PDB entry 6L35 | electron microscopy, 3.23 A resolution | chains C and D of the 17 polymer chains in the assembly

[Chain C]
Molecule: Photosystem I iron-sulfur center
Organism: Physcomitrium patens
Notes: EC 1.97.1.12
UniProt: Q6YXQ2 (PSAC_PHYPA); residue numbers follow UniProt; this construct covers 2-81
Amino-acid sequence (80 residues; each row starts with the number of its first residue):
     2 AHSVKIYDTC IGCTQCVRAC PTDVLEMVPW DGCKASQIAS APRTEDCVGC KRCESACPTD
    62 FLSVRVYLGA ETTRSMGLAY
Bound ions: 4Fe-4S cluster Fe near C14 (its only coordinating residue here)
Small-molecule neighbours:
  - 4Fe-4S cluster (SF4), molecule 1: C11, I12, G13, C14, T15, Q16, C17, M28, A40, C58, P59, T60, S64, V65
  - 4Fe-4S cluster (SF4), molecule 2: C21, P22, T23, V25, L26, C48, V49, G50, C51, K52, R53, C54, V67

[Chain D]
Molecule: Predicted protein PsaD
Organism: Physcomitrium patens
UniProt: A9SRC8 (A9SRC8_PHYPA); residues 77-217 here correspond to UniProt positions 26-166 (UniProt number = residue number - 51)
Amino-acid sequence (141 residues; numbered 77 to 217; the number before each row is that of its first residue):
    77 TPPTLNADTP APIFGGSTGG LLRKAQVEEF YVITWESPKE QIFEMPTGGA AIMRSGPNLL
   137 KLARKEQCLA LGARLRTKFK IQYQFYRVFP NGEVQYLHPK DGVYPEKVNA GRSPVGVNNR
   197 SIGKNANPAE LKFAHKQAYD L

[How chain C and chain D interact]
Contacting residue pairs - 64 pairs, chain C then chain D:
  K6(C) - G192(D)
  K6(C) - N194(D)
  K6(C) - Y215(D)
  K6(C) - D216(D)  salt bridge
  I7(C) - V191(D)
  I7(C) - G192(D)  hydrogen bond (backbone-backbone)
  I7(C) - V193(D)
  I7(C) - N194(D)  hydrogen bond (backbone-backbone)
  Y8(C) - N194(D)
  Y8(C) - R196(D)
  Y8(C) - I198(D)  hydrophobic
  Y8(C) - N201(D)  hydrogen bond
  Y8(C) - Y215(D)
  D9(C) - N194(D)  hydrogen bond (backbone-backbone)
  D9(C) - N195(D)
  D9(C) - R196(D)  hydrogen bond (side chain-backbone)
  D9(C) - S197(D)  hydrogen bond (side chain-backbone)
  V18(C) - P181(D)
  V18(C) - E182(D)
  R19(C) - E182(D)
  C21(C) - L145(D)
  P22(C) - E142(D)
  P22(C) - L145(D)
  T23(C) - K141(D)  hydrogen bond (backbone-side chain)
  T23(C) - L145(D)
  D24(C) - K141(D)
  D24(C) - L145(D)
  D24(C) - H174(D)  salt bridge
  D24(C) - P181(D)
  L26(C) - P181(D)
  E27(C) - P181(D)
  E27(C) - R188(D)  salt bridge
  M28(C) - P181(D)  hydrogen bond (backbone-backbone)
  M28(C) - E182(D)
  M28(C) - R188(D)  hydrogen bond (backbone-side chain)
  V29(C) - R188(D)
  V29(C) - S189(D)
  V29(C) - P190(D)  hydrophobic
  P30(C) - V184(D)
  P30(C) - N185(D)
  Q38(C) - V184(D)
  I39(C) - V193(D)  hydrophobic
  A40(C) - V193(D)
  S41(C) - S189(D)  hydrogen bond (side chain-backbone)
  S41(C) - P190(D)
  S41(C) - V191(D)  hydrogen bond (side chain-backbone)
  A42(C) - V191(D)  hydrogen bond (backbone-backbone)
  P43(C) - V191(D)  hydrophobic
  D47(C) - K141(D)  salt bridge
  D47(C) - R163(D)  salt bridge
  F62(C) - I198(D)  hydrophobic
  L63(C) - I198(D)
  R66(C) - I198(D)
  Y68(C) - Y215(D)
  T74(C) - E104(D)
  R75(C) - E105(D)  salt bridge
  R75(C) - R163(D)
  G78(C) - R140(D)  hydrogen bond (backbone-side chain)
  L79(C) - K100(D)
  L79(C) - R140(D)
  A80(C) - K100(D)
  A80(C) - R140(D)
  Y81(C) - L98(D)  hydrophobic
  Y81(C) - K100(D)
Other interface residues (no listed pair), chain C (37 interface residues in all): S4, V5, T15, R44, V49
Other interface residues (no listed pair), chain D (33 interface residues in all): Y107, A139, K176, K183, A186

[Overview]
Chain C and chain D form an interface of 37 and 33 residues respectively; the contacts include 13 hydrogen
bonds and 6 salt bridges. Among the polar pairs are K6(C)-D216(D), D24(C)-H174(D) and E27(C)-R188(D). Bound to
chain C: 4Fe-4S cluster.
Chain C is Photosystem I iron-sulfur center and chain D is Predicted protein PsaD, both from Physcomitrium
patens; the structure, PSI-LHCI Supercomplex from Physcometrella patens, was determined by electron
microscopy.
